5L1I - chains A and P of the 3 polymer chains in the assembly; structure by X-ray diffraction, 2.78 A resolution.

== Chain A ==
Name: DNA polymerase eta
Source organism: Homo sapiens
Notes: EC 2.7.7.7
UniProtKB: Q9Y253 (POLH_HUMAN); numbering as in UniProt (aligned over 1-432)
Sequence (435 residues; row label = number of the first residue in the row; numbers below 1 keep their minus sign (Gly-2 is residue -2)):
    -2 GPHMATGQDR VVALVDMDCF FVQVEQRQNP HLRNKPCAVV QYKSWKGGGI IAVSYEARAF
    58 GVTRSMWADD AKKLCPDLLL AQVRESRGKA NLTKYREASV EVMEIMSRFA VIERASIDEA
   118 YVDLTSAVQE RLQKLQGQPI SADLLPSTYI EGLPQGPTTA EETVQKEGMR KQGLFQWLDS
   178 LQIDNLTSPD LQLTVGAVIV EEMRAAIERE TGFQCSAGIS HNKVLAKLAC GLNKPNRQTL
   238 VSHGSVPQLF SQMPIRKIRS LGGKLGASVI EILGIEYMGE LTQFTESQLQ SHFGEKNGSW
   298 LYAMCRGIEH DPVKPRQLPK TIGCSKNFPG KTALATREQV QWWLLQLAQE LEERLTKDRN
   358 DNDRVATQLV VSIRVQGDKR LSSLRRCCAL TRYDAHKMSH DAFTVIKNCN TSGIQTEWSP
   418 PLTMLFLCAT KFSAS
Disordered / not traced: 155-159
Differences from the reference sequence: expression tag (-2 to 0)
Metal / ion sites: Ca2+ site 1: Asp13, Met14, Asp115 (together with 2'-deoxycytidine-5'-triphosphate); Ca2+ site 2: Asp13, Asp115, Glu116 (together with 2'-deoxycytidine-5'-triphosphate) (shared with DT8(P), DC9(P) of chain P)
Small-molecule neighbours: 2'-deoxycytidine-5'-triphosphate (DCP): Asp13, Met14, Asp15, Cys16, Phe17, Phe18, Ile48, Ala49, Tyr52, Arg55, Arg61, Ile114, Asp115, Lys231
Curated features (UniProtKB/Swiss-Prot):
  - binding site (Mg(2+)): Asp13, Met14, Asp115, Glu116
  - binding site (Mn(2+)): Asp13, Met14, Asp115, Glu116
  - binding site (a 2'-deoxyribonucleoside 5'-triphosphate): Arg61
  - natural variant: Val37 (deletion: In XPV), Leu75 (deletion: In XPV), Arg93 (R93P: In XPV), Arg111 (R111H: In XPV), Thr122 (T122P: In XPV), Gly153 (G153D: In a breast cancer sample), Thr191 (T191P: In XPV), Gly263 (G263V: In XPV), Val266 (V266D: In XPV), Gly295 (G295R: In XPV), Arg361 (R361S: In XPV)
  - mutagenesis: Tyr52 (Y52A/F: Reduces DNA polymerase activity; Y52E: Reduces DNA polymerase activity. Increases fidelity of replication and reduces translesion bypass), Arg61 (R61A: Reduces enzymatic activity by two-thirds), Ser62 (S62G: Increased DNA polymerase activity and translesion bypass compared to wild-type), Ala68 (A68S/V: Severe reduction in thymine dimer translesion bypass), Asn324 to Pro326 (Reduces binding to chromatin and to monoubiquitinated PCNA. Abolishes binding to monoubiquitinated PCNA; when associated with 705-E--H-713 Del)
From the paper describing this entry:
  - binding site for the 9-nt DNA strand (chain P): Arg111
  - binding site for the 12-nt DNA strand: Gln38
  - binding site for 2'-deoxycytidine-5'-triphosphate: Arg61

== Chain P ==
Molecule: 9-nt DNA strand
Sequence (9 nucleotides; row label = number of the first residue in the row):
     1 AGCGTCATC
Metal / ion sites: Ca2+: DT8, DC9 (together with 2'-deoxycytidine-5'-triphosphate) (shared with Asp13(A), Asp115(A), Glu116(A) of chain A)

== Chain A / chain P interface ==
Contacting residue pairs - 25 pairs, chain A then chain P:
  Arg111(A) with DC9(P), hydrogen bond to the base
  Ala112(A) with DC9(P), base contact
  Ser113(A) with DC9(P), hydrogen bond to the phosphate
  Ile114(A) with DC9(P), hydrogen bond to the sugar
  Asp115(A) with DC9(P), phosphate contact
  Glu116(A) with DC9(P), phosphate contact
  Lys224(A) with DT8(P), salt bridge to the phosphate
  Ile255(A) with DA7(P), phosphate contact
  Arg256(A) with DA7(P), phosphate contact
  Ser257(A) with DC6(P), phosphate contact; DA7(P), hydrogen bond to the phosphate
  Leu258(A) with DA7(P), hydrogen bond to the phosphate
  Gly259(A) with DA7(P), hydrogen bond to the phosphate
  Gly260(A) with DC6(P), phosphate contact; DA7(P), hydrogen bond to the phosphate
  Lys261(A) with DT5(P), salt bridge to the phosphate; DC6(P), hydrogen bond to the phosphate
  Leu262(A) with DC6(P), hydrogen bond to the phosphate
  Arg377(A) with DG4(P), salt bridge to the phosphate
  Leu381(A) with DC3(P), phosphate contact
  Arg382(A) with DG2(P), base contact; DC3(P), hydrogen bond to the phosphate
  Arg383(A) with DG2(P), phosphate contact; DC3(P), salt bridge to the phosphate
  Cys384(A) with DG2(P), phosphate contact
Also at the interface, not in a pair above, chain A (23 interface residues in all): Asp13, Ser379, Ser380
Also at the interface, not in a pair above, chain P (9 interface residues in all): DA1

== Overview ==
23 residues of chain A face 9 of chain P across their interface, with 10 hydrogen bonds and 4 salt bridges.
Among the polar pairs are Arg111(A)-DC9(P), Ile114(A)-DC9(P) and Ser113(A)-DC9(P). The paper reports a binding
site for the 9-nt DNA strand (chain P) at Arg111(A); a binding site for the 12-nt DNA strand at Gln38(A).
Here chain A is DNA polymerase eta (Homo sapiens) and chain P is a 9-nt DNA strand. Entry 5L1I (Crystal
Structure of Human DNA Polymerase Eta Inserting dCTP Opposite O6-Methyl-2'-deoxyguanosine) was determined by
X-ray diffraction together with 5L1J, 5L1K and 5L1L from the same study.
